Entry 4NC5 (X-ray diffraction, 2.51 A resolution); this record covers chain A.

Chain A:
Name: Sialidase-2
Organism: Homo sapiens
Notes: EC 3.2.1.18
UniProt: Q9Y3R4 (NEUR2_HUMAN); residues 1-380 here = UniProt positions 1-380
Sequence (382 residues; each row starts with the number of its first residue; numbers below 1 keep their minus sign (Gly-1 is residue -1)):
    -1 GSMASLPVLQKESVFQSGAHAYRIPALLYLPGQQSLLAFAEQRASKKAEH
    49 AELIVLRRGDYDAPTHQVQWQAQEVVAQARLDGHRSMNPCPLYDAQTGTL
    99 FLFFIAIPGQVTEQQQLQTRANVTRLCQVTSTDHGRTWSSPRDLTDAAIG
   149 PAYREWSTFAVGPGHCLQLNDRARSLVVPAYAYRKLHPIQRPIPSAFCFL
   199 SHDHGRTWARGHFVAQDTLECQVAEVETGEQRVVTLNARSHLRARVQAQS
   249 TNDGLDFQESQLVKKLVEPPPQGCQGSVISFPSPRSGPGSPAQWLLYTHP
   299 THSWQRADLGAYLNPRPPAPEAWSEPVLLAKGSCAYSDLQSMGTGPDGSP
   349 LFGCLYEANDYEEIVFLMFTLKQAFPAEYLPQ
Unresolved in the structure: -1 to 2, 43-48, 110-117, 227-228, 284-289, 379-380
Differences from the reference sequence: expression tag (-1 to 0); engineered mutation Ala46 (Asp in Q9Y3R4), Asn168 (His in Q9Y3R4)
Cystine bridges: Cys88-Cys164
Covalent attachments: 3-fluorosialic acid (FSI) linked to Tyr334
Ligand contacts: 3-fluorosialic acid (FSI; 5-acetamido-3,5-dideoxy-3-fluoro-D-erythro-alpha-L-manno-non-2-ulopyranosonic acid): Arg21, Ile22, Arg41, Met85, Asn86, Tyr179, Tyr181, Leu217, Glu218, Arg237, Gln270, Arg304
UniProt features mapped onto this chain:
  - motif: Tyr20 to Pro23 (FRIP motif)
  - active site: Tyr334 (Nucleophile), Glu355
  - binding site (substrate): Arg21, Arg41, Tyr179, Tyr181, Glu218, Arg237, Arg304
  - natural variant: Arg41 (R41Q: Reduced activity), Asn168 (H168N: this construct carries the variant)
  - mutagenesis: Glu218 (E218A/Q: Loss of enzyme activity), Gln270 (Q270E: No effect on enzyme activity)

Overview:
Covalently linked 3-fluorosialic acid: at Tyr334. UniProt lists active-site residues Tyr334 and Glu355, 7
substrate-binding residues and 2 mutagenesis sites.
Chain A is Sialidase-2 (Homo sapiens); the structure, Human sialidase 2 in complex with 2,3-difluorosialic
acid (covalent intermediate), was determined by X-ray diffraction (same publication as 4NCS).
